PDB entry 8JAN | electron microscopy, 3.30 A resolution | chains y and z of the 30 polymer chains in the assembly

Chain y (and z):
Protein: Gp24
From: Escherichia phage P1
Notes: chain z of this document is another copy of the same molecule, construct and numbering; everything in this record applies to it too
Reference sequence: Q71T90 (Q71T90_BPP1); residue numbers follow UniProt; this construct covers 1-261
Sequence (261 residues; numbered 1 to 261; the number before each row is that of its first residue):
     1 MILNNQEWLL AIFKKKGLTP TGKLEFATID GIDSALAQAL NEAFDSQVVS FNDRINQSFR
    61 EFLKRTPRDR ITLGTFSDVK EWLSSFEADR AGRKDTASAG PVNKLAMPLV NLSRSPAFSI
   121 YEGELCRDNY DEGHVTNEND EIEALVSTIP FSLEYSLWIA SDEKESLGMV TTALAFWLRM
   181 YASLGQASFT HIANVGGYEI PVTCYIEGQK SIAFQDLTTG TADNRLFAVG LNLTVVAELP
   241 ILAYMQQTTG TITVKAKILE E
Disordered / not traced: 261

How chain y and chain z interact:
Pairs across the interface - 41 pairs, chain y then chain z:
  Ser46(y) - Gly22(z)
  Ser46(y) - Lys23(z)
  Ser46(y) - Leu24(z)  hydrogen bond (backbone-backbone)
  Gln47(y) - Leu24(z)
  Gln47(y) - Phe26(z)
  Val48(y) - Lys23(z)
  Val48(y) - Leu24(z)  hydrogen bond (backbone-backbone)
  Val48(y) - Glu25(z)
  Val49(y) - Glu25(z)
  Ser50(y) - Glu25(z)
  Ser50(y) - Gly196(z)
  Ser50(y) - Tyr244(z)
  Phe51(y) - Gly196(z)
  Phe51(y) - Gly197(z)
  Lys164(y) - Arg114(z)  hydrogen bond (side chain-backbone)
  Lys164(y) - Pro116(z)
  Glu165(y) - Asp30(z)
  Met169(y) - Phe26(z)
  Met169(y) - Thr28(z)
  Thr171(y) - Phe118(z)
  Thr172(y) - Phe26(z)
  Phe176(y) - Ile149(z)  hydrophobic
  Phe176(y) - Phe151(z)  hydrophobic
  Phe176(y) - Ile241(z)  hydrophobic
  Arg179(y) - Ile120(z)
  Arg179(y) - Asp128(z)  salt bridge
  Arg179(y) - Ile149(z)
  Met180(y) - Tyr130(z)
  Met180(y) - Ser147(z)
  Met180(y) - Ile149(z)  hydrophobic
  Met180(y) - Ile241(z)  hydrophobic
  Tyr181(y) - Tyr130(z)  hydrogen bond (backbone-side chain)
  Lys210(y) - Asp128(z)  salt bridge
  Ser211(y) - Glu122(z)
  Ile212(y) - Ser119(z)
  Ile212(y) - Ile120(z)  hydrogen bond (backbone-backbone)
  Ala213(y) - Ser119(z)
  Phe214(y) - Ala117(z)
  Phe214(y) - Phe118(z)  hydrogen bond (backbone-backbone)
  Asp216(y) - Pro116(z)
  Asp216(y) - Ala117(z)
Interface residues without a listed pair, chain y (27 interface residues in all): Phe59, Ala173, Ala175, Gln215, Ala222, Val229
Interface residues without a listed pair, chain z (28 interface residues in all): Ile29, Glu81, Ser115, Asn194, Leu239

Summary:
27 residues of chain y and 28 residues of chain z are in contact; the contacts include 6 hydrogen bonds and 2
salt bridges. Polar pairs include Arg179(y)-Asp128(z), Lys210(y)-Asp128(z) and Lys164(y)-Arg114(z).
Both chains are Gp24 (Escherichia phage P1). Entry 8JAN (In situ structures of the ultra-long extended tail of
Myoviridae phage P1) was determined by electron microscopy, deposited together with 8JAJ.
